8FW9 - chains A and B of the 3 polymer chains in the assembly; structure by electron microscopy, 4.46 A resolution (low resolution: residue-level contacts below are approximate; hydrogen-bond / salt-bridge calls are withheld).

Chain A (and B):
Molecule: NLR family CARD domain-containing protein 4
Source organism: Homo sapiens
Notes: chain B of this document is another copy of the same molecule, construct and numbering; everything in this record applies to it too
UniProtKB: Q9NPP4 (NLRC4_HUMAN); residue numbers follow UniProt; this construct covers 1-1024
Chain sequence (1030 residues; each row starts with the number of its first residue; numbers below 1 keep their minus sign (Ala-5 is residue -5)):
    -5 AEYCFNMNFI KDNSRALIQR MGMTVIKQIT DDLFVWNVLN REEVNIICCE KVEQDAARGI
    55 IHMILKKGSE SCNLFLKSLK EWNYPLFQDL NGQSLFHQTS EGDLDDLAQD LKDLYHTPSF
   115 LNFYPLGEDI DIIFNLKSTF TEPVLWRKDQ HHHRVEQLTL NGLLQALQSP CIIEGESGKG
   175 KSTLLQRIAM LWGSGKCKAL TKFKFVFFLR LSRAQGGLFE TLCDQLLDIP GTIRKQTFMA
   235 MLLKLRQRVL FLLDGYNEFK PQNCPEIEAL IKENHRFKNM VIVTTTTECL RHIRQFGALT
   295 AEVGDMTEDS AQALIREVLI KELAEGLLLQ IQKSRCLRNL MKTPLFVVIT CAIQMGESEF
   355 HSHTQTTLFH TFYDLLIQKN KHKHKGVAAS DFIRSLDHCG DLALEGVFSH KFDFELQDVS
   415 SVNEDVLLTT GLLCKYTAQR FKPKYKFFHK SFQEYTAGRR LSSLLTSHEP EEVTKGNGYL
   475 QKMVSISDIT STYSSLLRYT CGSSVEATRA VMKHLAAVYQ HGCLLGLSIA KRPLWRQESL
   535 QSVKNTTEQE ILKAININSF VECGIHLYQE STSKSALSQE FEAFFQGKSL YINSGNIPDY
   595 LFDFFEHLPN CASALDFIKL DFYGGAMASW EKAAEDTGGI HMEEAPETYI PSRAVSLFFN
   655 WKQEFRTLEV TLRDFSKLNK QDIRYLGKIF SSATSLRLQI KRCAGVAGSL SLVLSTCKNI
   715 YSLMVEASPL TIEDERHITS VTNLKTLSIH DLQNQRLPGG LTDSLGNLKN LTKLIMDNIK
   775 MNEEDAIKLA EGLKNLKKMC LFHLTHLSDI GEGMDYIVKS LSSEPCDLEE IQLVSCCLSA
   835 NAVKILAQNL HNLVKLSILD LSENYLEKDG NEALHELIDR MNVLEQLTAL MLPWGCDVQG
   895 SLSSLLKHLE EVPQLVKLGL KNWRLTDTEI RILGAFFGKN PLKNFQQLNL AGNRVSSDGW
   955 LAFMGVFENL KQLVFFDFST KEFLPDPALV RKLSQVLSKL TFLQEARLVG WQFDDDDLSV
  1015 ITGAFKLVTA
Not modelled in the structure: -5 to 93, 617-643
Differences from the reference sequence: expression tag (-5 to 0)
UniProt features mapped onto this chain:
  - binding site (ATP): Gly169 to Ser176
  - modified residue: Ser533 (Phosphoserine)
  - natural variant: Thr337 (T337S: In AIFEC), Val341 (V341A: In AIFEC), His443 (H443P: In FCAS4)

Interface between chain A and chain B:
Pairs across the interface - 41 pairs, chain A then chain B:
  Asp104(A) with Lys272(B)
  Leu108(A) with His269(B)
  Pro112(A) with Gln289(B); Phe290(B); Gly291(B); Ala292(B)
  Ser113(A) with Gln289(B); Phe290(B)
  Asn116(A) with Gln289(B)
  Tyr118(A) with Gln289(B)
  Ile124(A) with Phe435(B)
  Asp125(A) with Arg285(B); Arg288(B); Thr431(B)
  Leu220(A) with His269(B)
  Leu221(A) with His269(B)
  Glu311(A) with His145(B)
  Val312(A) with His145(B)
  Leu313(A) with His145(B)
  Ile314(A) with His147(B)
  Ala346(A) with Phe435(B)
  Ile347(A) with Phe435(B)
  Met349(A) with Gln433(B); Phe435(B)
  Gly350(A) with Gln433(B); Arg434(B)
  Thr365(A) with Phe435(B)
  Phe653(A) with Arg985(B); Val1014(B)
  Trp655(A) with Ser988(B); Gln989(B); Ser992(B); Val1014(B); Thr1016(B)
  Glu658(A) with Arg985(B)
  Arg678(A) with Asp1008(B)
  Lys682(A) with Asp1011(B)
  Ser685(A) with Pro981(B); Ala982(B); Arg985(B)
  Ser686(A) with Arg985(B)
Other interface residues (no listed pair), chain A (33 interface residues in all): Leu120, Ile126, Ile127, Arg310, Glu351, Tyr679, Gly681
Other interface residues (no listed pair), chain B (28 interface residues in all): Ala432, Lys438, Asp1010, Ile1015

Overview:
Chain A and chain B form an interface of 33 and 28 residues respectively. UniProt lists 8 ATP-binding residues
on chain A.
Both chains are NLR family CARD domain-containing protein 4 (Homo sapiens). Entry 8FW9 (Cryo-EM structure of
full-length human NLRC4 inflammasome with C12 symmetry) was determined by electron microscopy, deposited
together with 8FVU and 8FW2.
